Entry 2W9P (X-ray diffraction, 2.70 A resolution); this record covers chain A.

[Chain A]
Protein: Multicystatin
Organism: Solanum tuberosum
UniProt: P37842 (CYTM_SOLTU); residues 4-90 here correspond to UniProt positions 100-186 (UniProt number = residue number + 96)
Sequence (87 residues; row label = number of the first residue in the row):
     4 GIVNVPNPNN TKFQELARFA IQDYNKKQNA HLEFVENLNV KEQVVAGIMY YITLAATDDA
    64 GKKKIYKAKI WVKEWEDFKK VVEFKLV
Swiss-Prot annotation at these positions:
  - motif: Q46 to G50 (Secondary area of contact)
From the paper describing this entry:
  - contacts within the chain: V6-E45 (backbone contact), V8-V43 (backbone contact), N28-L35 (hydrogen bond), V38-A58 (backbone contact), E39-A58 (backbone contact), L41-T56 (backbone contact), N42-T56 (backbone contact), Y53-E77, Q46-Y54 (hydrogen bond), K72-V85 (backbone contact), K72-E86 (backbone contact)

[Overview]
The paper reports contacts within the chain involving V6, E45 and V8 among others.
Chain A is Multicystatin (Solanum tuberosum); the structure, Crystal Structure of Potato Multicystatin, was
determined by X-ray diffraction together with 2W9Q from the same study.
